7RP0 - chains B and C of the 3 polymer chains in the assembly; structure by X-ray diffraction, 2.48 A resolution.

Chain B:
Protein: KcsA Fab chain B
Source organism: Mus musculus
Notes: antibody fragment or engineered binder
Amino-acid sequence (212 residues; each row starts with the number of its first residue):
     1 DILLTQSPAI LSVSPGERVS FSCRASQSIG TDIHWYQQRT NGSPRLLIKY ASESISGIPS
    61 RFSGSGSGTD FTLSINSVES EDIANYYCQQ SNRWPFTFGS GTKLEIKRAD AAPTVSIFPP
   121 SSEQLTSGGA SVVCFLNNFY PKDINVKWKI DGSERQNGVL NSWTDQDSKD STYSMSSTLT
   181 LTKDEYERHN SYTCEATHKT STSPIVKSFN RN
Disulfide bonds: C23-C88, C134-C194

Chain C:
Protein: pH-gated potassium channel KcsA
Source organism: Streptomyces lividans
UniProt: P0A334 (KCSA_STRLI); residue numbers follow UniProt; this construct covers 22-124
Amino-acid sequence (103 residues; row label = number of the first residue in the row):
    22 SALHWRAAGA ATVLLVIVLL AGSYLAVLAE RGAPGAQLIT YPRALWWSVE TATTVGYGDL
    82 APVTLWGRLV AVVVMVAGIT SFGLVTAALA TWFVGREQER RGH
Sequence notes: engineered mutation A82 (Tyr in P0A334)
Swiss-Prot annotation at these positions:
  - motif: T75 to D80 (Selectivity filter)
Bound ions: K+ site 1: T75, V76; K+ site 2 near T75 (its only coordinating residue here); K+ site 3: V76, G77; K+ site 4: G77, Y78
Residues lining bound ligands:
  - diacyl glycerol (DGA): L41, S44, Y45, Y62, P63, L66, W67, V70, V84, T85, L86, R89, L90, V93
  - nonan-1-ol (F09): L46, L49, A50, W87, L90, V91, V94
  - tetrabutylammonium ion (TBA): A73, T74, T75, G99, I100, F103

How chain B and chain C interact:
Contacting residue pairs (19):
  D32(B) - R64(C)  salt bridge
  Y50(B) - R64(C)
  S91(B) - I60(C)
  N92(B) - A57(C)
  N92(B) - Q58(C)  hydrogen bond
  N92(B) - I60(C)
  N92(B) - R64(C)
  R93(B) - G56(C)  hydrogen bond (side chain-backbone)
  R93(B) - A57(C)
  R93(B) - Q58(C)
  R93(B) - I60(C)
  W94(B) - G53(C)
  W94(B) - A54(C)
  W94(B) - P55(C)
  W94(B) - G56(C)  hydrogen bond (backbone-backbone)
  W94(B) - A57(C)  hydrogen bond (backbone-backbone)
  W94(B) - I60(C)
  F96(B) - R52(C)
  F96(B) - I60(C)  hydrophobic
Interface residues without a listed pair, chain B (8 interface residues in all): D1

Overview:
The interface between chain B and chain C involves 8 residues on one side and 9 on the other, with 4 hydrogen
bonds and 1 salt bridge. Polar pairs include D32(B)-R64(C), N92(B)-Q58(C) and R93(B)-G56(C). Ligands of chain
C: nonan-1-ol, tetrabutylammonium ion and diacyl glycerol.
Here chain B is KcsA Fab chain B (Mus musculus) and chain C is pH-gated potassium channel KcsA (Streptomyces
lividans). Entry 7RP0 (Structural Snapshots of Intermediates in the Gating of a K+ Channel) was determined by
X-ray diffraction together with 7M2H, 7M2I and 7M2J from the same study.
